Entry 3MKA (X-ray diffraction, 2.51 A resolution); this record covers chains L and P of the 28 polymer chains in the assembly.

Chain L (and P):
Molecule: Proteasome subunit beta
Source organism: Mycobacterium tuberculosis
Notes: EC 3.4.25.1; fragment: 20S proteasome beta-subunit; chain P of this document is another copy of the same molecule, construct and numbering; everything in this record applies to it too
UniProtKB: O33245 (PSB_MYCTU); the author numbering skips numbers that UniProt does not, so the offset changes along the chain: -57 to -1 = UniProt 1-57; 301-534 = UniProt 58-291
Sequence (291 residues; numbered -57 to 534; 301 numbers in that range are skipped by the numbering (no residue carries them; nothing is unmodelled there); the number before each row is that of its first residue; numbers below 1 keep their minus sign (Met-57 is residue -57)):
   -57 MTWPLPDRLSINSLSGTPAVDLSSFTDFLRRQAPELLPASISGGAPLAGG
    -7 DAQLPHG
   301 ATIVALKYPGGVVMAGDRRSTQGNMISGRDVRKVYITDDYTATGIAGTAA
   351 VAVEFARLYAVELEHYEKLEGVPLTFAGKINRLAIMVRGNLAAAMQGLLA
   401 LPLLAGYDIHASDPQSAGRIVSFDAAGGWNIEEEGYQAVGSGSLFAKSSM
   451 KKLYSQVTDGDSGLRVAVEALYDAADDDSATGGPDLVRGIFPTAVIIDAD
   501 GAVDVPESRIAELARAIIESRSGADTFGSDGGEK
Disordered / not traced: -57 to -39, -16 to -6, 525-534 (chain P: -57 to -40, -16 to -6, 523-534)
Sequence notes: engineered mutation Ala301 (Thr58 in O33245)

How chain L and chain P interact:
Contacting residue pairs - 19 pairs, chain L then chain P:
  Leu444(L) - Phe445(P)  hydrophobic
  Phe445(L) - Leu444(P)  hydrophobic
  Phe445(L) - Ser448(P)
  Ser448(L) - Phe445(P)
  Ser448(L) - Ser448(P)
  Ser449(L) - Lys452(P)
  Lys451(L) - Asp473(P)  salt bridge
  Lys451(L) - Asp476(P)  salt bridge
  Lys451(L) - Asp477(P)  salt bridge
  Lys452(L) - Ser449(P)
  Lys452(L) - Lys452(P)
  Lys452(L) - Leu453(P)
  Lys452(L) - Asp473(P)  salt bridge
  Lys452(L) - Arg521(P)
  Asp473(L) - Lys451(P)  salt bridge
  Asp473(L) - Lys452(P)  salt bridge
  Asp476(L) - Lys451(P)  salt bridge
  Asp477(L) - Lys451(P)  salt bridge
  Arg521(L) - Lys452(P)
Also at the interface, not in a pair above, chain L (12 interface residues in all): Leu453, Glu469

Overview:
The interface between chain L and chain P involves 12 residues on one side and 11 on the other, with 8 salt
bridges. Polar contacts include Lys451(L)-Asp473(P), Lys451(L)-Asp476(P) and Lys451(L)-Asp477(P).
Both chains are Proteasome subunit beta (Mycobacterium tuberculosis). Entry 3MKA (Crystal Structure of
Mycobacterium Tuberculosis Proteasome with propetide and an T1A mutation at beta-subunit) was determined by
X-ray diffraction together with 3MFE and 3MI0 from the same study.
